1N9G - chains D and F of the 6 polymer chains in the assembly; structure by X-ray diffraction, 1.98 A resolution.

[Chain D]
Protein: 2,4-dienoyl-CoA reductase
Organism: Candida tropicalis
UniProt: Q8WZM3 (ETR1_CANTR); numbering as in UniProt (aligned over 1-386)
Chain sequence (386 residues; numbered 1 to 386; the number before each row is that of its first residue):
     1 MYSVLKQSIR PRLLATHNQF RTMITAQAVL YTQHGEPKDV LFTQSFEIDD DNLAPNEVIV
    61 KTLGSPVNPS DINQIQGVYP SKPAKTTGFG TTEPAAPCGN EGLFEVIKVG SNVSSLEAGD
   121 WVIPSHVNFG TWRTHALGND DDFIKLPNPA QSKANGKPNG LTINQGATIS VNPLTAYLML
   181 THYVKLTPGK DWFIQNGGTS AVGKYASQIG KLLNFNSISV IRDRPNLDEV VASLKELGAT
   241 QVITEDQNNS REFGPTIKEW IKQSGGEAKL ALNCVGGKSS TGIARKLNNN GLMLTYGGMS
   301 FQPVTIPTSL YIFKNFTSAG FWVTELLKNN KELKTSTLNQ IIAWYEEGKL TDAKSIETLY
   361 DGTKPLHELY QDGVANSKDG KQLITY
Unresolved in the structure: 1-22
UniProt features mapped onto this chain:
  - active site: Tyr-79 (Proton donor)
  - binding site (NADP(+)): Asn-172, Thr-199 to Val-202, Arg-222 to Arg-224, Tyr-296 to Met-299, Phe-321 to Val-323, Lys-381
  - mutagenesis: Tyr-79 (Y79N: 0.1% of catalytic activity)

[Chain F]
Protein: 2,4-dienoyl-CoA reductase
Organism: Candida tropicalis
UniProt: Q8WZM4 (ETR2_CANTR); numbering as in UniProt (aligned over 1-386)
Chain sequence (386 residues; numbered 1 to 386; the number before each row is that of its first residue):
     1 MYSVLKQSIR PRLLATHNQF RTMITAQAVL YTQHGEPKDV LFTQSFEIDD DNLAPNEVIV
    61 KTLGSPINPS DINQIQGVYP SKPAKTTGFG TAEPAAPCGN EGLFEVIKVG SNVSSLEAGD
   121 WVIPSHVNFG TWRTHALGND DDFIKLPNPA QSKANGKPNG LTINQGATIS VNPLTAYLML
   181 THYVKLTPGK DWFIQNGGTS AVGKYASQIG KLLNFNSISV IRDRPNLDEV VASLKELGAT
   241 QVITEDQNNS KEFGPTIKEW IKQSGGEAKL ALNCVGGKSS TGIARKLNNN GLMLTYGGMS
   301 FQPVTIPTSL YIFKNFTSAG FWVTELLKNN KELKTSTLNQ IIAWYEEGKL TDAKSIETLY
   361 DGTKPLHELY QDGVANSKDG KQLITY
Unresolved in the structure: 1-22
UniProt features mapped onto this chain:
  - active site: Tyr-79 (Proton donor)
  - binding site (NADP(+)): Asn-172, Thr-199 to Val-202, Arg-222 to Arg-224, Tyr-296 to Met-299, Phe-321 to Val-323, Lys-381

[How chain D and chain F interact]
Residue-residue contacts - 13 pairs, chain D then chain F:
  Thr-32(D) / Ala-92(F)  hydrogen bond (side chain-backbone)
  Thr-32(D) / Glu-93(F)
  Thr-32(D) / Pro-94(F)
  Gln-33(D) / Gln-33(F)
  Gln-33(D) / Pro-94(F)
  Asp-39(D) / Lys-85(F)
  Asp-39(D) / Thr-86(F)
  Asp-39(D) / Thr-87(F)  hydrogen bond (backbone-backbone)
  Val-40(D) / Thr-87(F)
  Val-40(D) / Pro-94(F)  hydrophobic
  Leu-41(D) / Thr-87(F)  hydrogen bond (backbone-side chain)
  Phe-42(D) / Ala-92(F)
  Glu-93(D) / Glu-93(F)
Other interface residues (no listed pair), chain F (9 interface residues in all): Ala-84, Thr-91

[Summary]
The interface between chain D and chain F involves 7 residues on one side and 9 on the other; the contacts
include 3 hydrogen bonds. Polar contacts include Thr-32(D)/Ala-92(F), Leu-41(D)/Thr-87(F) and
Asp-39(D)/Thr-87(F).
Chain D is 2,4-dienoyl-CoA reductase and chain F is 2,4-dienoyl-CoA reductase, both from Candida tropicalis;
the structure, Mitochondrial 2-enoyl thioester reductase Etr1p/Etr2p heterodimer from Candida tropicalis, was
determined by X-ray diffraction.
